8BDZ - chains A and B of the 3 polymer chains in the assembly; structure by electron microscopy, 3.13 A resolution.

# Chain A (and B)
Name: Core protein, Matrix protein 2, External core antigen
From: Hepatitis B virus adw/991
Notes: chain B of this document is another copy of the same molecule, construct and numbering; everything in this record applies to it too
Reference sequence: chimeric construct of Q9E0P3, A4K144, P0C573: residues 2-76 from Q9E0P3 (Q9E0P3_HBV) positions 4-78 (UniProt number = residue number + 2); residues 100-122 from A4K144 positions 2-24 (UniProt number = residue number - 98); residues 125-147 from A4K144 positions 2-24 (UniProt number = residue number - 123); residues 150-172 from A4K144 positions 2-24 (UniProt number = residue number - 148); residues 175-197 from A4K144 positions 2-24 (UniProt number = residue number - 173); 1 more segments
Amino-acid sequence (289 residues; numbered 1 to 289; the number before each row is that of its first residue):
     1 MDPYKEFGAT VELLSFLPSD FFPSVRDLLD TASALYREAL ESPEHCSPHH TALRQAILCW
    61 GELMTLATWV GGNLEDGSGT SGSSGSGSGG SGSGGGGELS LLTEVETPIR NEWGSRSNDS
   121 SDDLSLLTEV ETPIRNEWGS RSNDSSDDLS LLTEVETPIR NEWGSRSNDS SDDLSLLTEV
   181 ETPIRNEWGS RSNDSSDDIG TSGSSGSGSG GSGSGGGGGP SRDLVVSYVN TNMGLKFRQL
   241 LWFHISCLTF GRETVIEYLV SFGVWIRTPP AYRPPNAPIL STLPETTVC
Disordered / not traced: 75-220, 285-289
Sequence notes: initiating methionine (1); conflict T10 (Ser12 in Q9E0P3), S115 (Cys17 in A4K144), S117 (Cys19 in A4K144), S140 (Cys17 in A4K144), S142 (Cys19 in A4K144), S165 (Cys17 in A4K144), S167 (Cys19 in A4K144), S190 (Cys17 in A4K144), S192 (Cys19 in A4K144); linker (77-99, 123-124, 148-149, 173-174, 198-220); expression tag (289)
Swiss-Prot annotation at these positions:
  - glycosylation (N-linked (GlcNAc...) asparagine): N118, N143, N168, N193

# Chain A / chain B interface
Pairs across the interface (52):
  M1(A) with L40(B), hydrophobic; E41(B); R54(B); L58(B), hydrophobic
  K5(A) with E41(B), hydrogen bond (side chain-backbone); S42(B); P43(B)
  E6(A) with P43(B); H45(B); T51(B), hydrogen bond; R54(B), salt bridge
  E41(A) with M1(B); K5(B), hydrogen bond (backbone-side chain)
  S42(A) with K5(B)
  P43(A) with K5(B); E6(B)
  H45(A) with E6(B)
  P48(A) with H45(B)
  T51(A) with E6(B), hydrogen bond
  A52(A) with Q55(B)
  R54(A) with E6(B), salt bridge
  Q55(A) with A52(B); Q55(B); L240(B)
  L58(A) with M1(B); P3(B), hydrophobic
  C59(A) with C59(B), disulfide
  E62(A) with M233(B); K236(B), salt bridge; F237(B)
  L63(A) with L63(B), hydrophobic; L66(B), hydrophobic
  L66(A) with L63(B), hydrophobic; L66(B), hydrophobic; V229(B), hydrophobic; M233(B), hydrophobic
  W69(A) with L224(B), hydrophobic; V225(B), hydrophobic; Y228(B)
  N73(A) with L224(B)
  L74(A) with S221(B); R222(B)
  S221(A) with N73(B), hydrogen bond; R222(B), hydrogen bond
  R222(A) with R222(B)
  V225(A) with W69(B), hydrophobic
  Y228(A) with L66(B), hydrophobic; W69(B)
  M233(A) with E62(B); L66(B), hydrophobic
  K236(A) with E62(B)
  H244(A) with Q55(B)
Also at the interface, not in a pair above, chain A (32 interface residues in all): P3, A56, T65, V229, F237
Also at the interface, not in a pair above, chain B (36 interface residues in all): D2, F7, P48, H50, I57, H244
Inter-chain disulfides: C59(A)-C59(B)

# Overview
The interface between chain A and chain B involves 32 residues on one side and 36 on the other; the contacts
include 1 disulfide bond, 6 hydrogen bonds and 3 salt bridges. Polar pairs include E6(A)-R54(B),
E62(A)-K236(B) and K5(A)-E41(B).
Chain A and chain B are both Core protein, Matrix protein 2, External core antigen (Hepatitis B virus
adw/991); the structure, Hepatitis B virus core antigen (HBc) with the insertion of four external domains of
the influenza ..., was determined by electron microscopy together with 8BER from the same study.
